6O9R - chains A and B of the 60 polymer chains in the assembly; structure by electron microscopy, 2.75 A resolution.

Chain A (and B):
Name: Capsid protein VP1
From: Adeno-associated virus
Notes: chain B of this document is another copy of the same molecule, construct and numbering; everything in this record applies to it too
UniProt: Q6JC62 (Q6JC62_9VIRU); residues 219-738 here = UniProt positions 219-738
Sequence (520 residues; row label = number of the first residue in the row):
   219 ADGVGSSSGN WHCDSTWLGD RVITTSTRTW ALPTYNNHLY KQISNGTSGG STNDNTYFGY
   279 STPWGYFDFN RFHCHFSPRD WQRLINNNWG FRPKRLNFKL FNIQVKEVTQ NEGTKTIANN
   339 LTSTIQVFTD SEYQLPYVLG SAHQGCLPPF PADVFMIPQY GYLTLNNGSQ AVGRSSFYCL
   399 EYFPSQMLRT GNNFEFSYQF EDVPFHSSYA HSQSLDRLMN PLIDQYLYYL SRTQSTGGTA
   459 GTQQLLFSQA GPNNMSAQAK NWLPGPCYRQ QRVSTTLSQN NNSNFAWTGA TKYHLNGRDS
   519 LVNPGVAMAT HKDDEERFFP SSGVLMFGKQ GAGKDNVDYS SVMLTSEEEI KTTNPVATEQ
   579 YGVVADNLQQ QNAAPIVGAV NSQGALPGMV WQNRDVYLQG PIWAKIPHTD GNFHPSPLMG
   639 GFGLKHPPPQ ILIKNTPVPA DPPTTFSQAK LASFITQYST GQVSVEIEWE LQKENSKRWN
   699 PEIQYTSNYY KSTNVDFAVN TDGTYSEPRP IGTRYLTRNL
Sequence notes: conflict L365 (Pro in Q6JC62), L406 (Arg in Q6JC62), D720 (Glu in Q6JC62)
From the paper describing this entry:
  - conformationally variable residues (side-chain flip): H230
  - specificity-determining residues: S269, A468, N472, A475 (proposed by the authors, not directly observed)

Interface between chain A and chain B:
Pairs across the interface - 114 pairs, chain A then chain B:
  D220(A) with S224(B)
  V222(A) with G223(B)
  L257(A) with D720(B)
  Y258(A) with F368(B), hydrophobic; A370(B), hydrophobic; V717(B), hydrophobic; G721(B)
  K259(A) with N718(B); T719(B)
  Q260(A) with T711(B), hydrogen bond (side chain-backbone); N712(B); V717(B); N718(B), hydrogen bond (backbone-backbone); T719(B)
  F276(A) with V713(B), hydrophobic
  Y278(A) with V713(B); A716(B); V717(B), hydrophobic
  N329(A) with T332(B), hydrogen bond
  N338(A) with K324(B); N337(B), hydrogen bond
  L339(A) with V222(B); N337(B)
  T340(A) with Q322(B), hydrogen bond (backbone-side chain); N337(B), hydrogen bond; L339(B); T408(B)
  S341(A) with Q322(B)
  Q344(A) with W229(B)
  N385(A) with K709(B)
  Q388(A) with K709(B); S710(B); T711(B)
  A389(A) with K709(B); S710(B), hydrogen bond (backbone-backbone); V713(B), hydrophobic
  G391(A) with S705(B); N706(B); Y707(B), hydrogen bond (backbone-backbone)
  R392(A) with Y707(B)
  S393(A) with V713(B)
  F395(A) with F368(B), hydrophobic; A716(B), hydrophobic; V717(B), hydrophobic
  C397(A) with F368(B), hydrophobic; P369(B)
  E399(A) with W229(B), hydrogen bond (backbone-side chain); C231(B), hydrogen bond (backbone-side chain); P369(B); A370(B)
  Y400(A) with C231(B); D232(B); S233(B), hydrogen bond; S295(B); D298(B), hydrogen bond
  F401(A) with W229(B); C231(B)
  P402(A) with W229(B); H230(B); C231(B); D232(B)
  S403(A) with N228(B); W229(B), hydrogen bond (backbone-backbone)
  Q404(A) with N228(B)
  M405(A) with S225(B), hydrogen bond (backbone-side chain); G227(B); N228(B), hydrogen bond (backbone-side chain); W229(B); N320(B), hydrogen bond; Q680(B)
  R407(A) with G221(B); V222(B), hydrogen bond (side chain-backbone); G223(B); S224(B); S225(B); N320(B); I321(B); T408(B), hydrogen bond (side chain-backbone)
  T408(A) with G223(B)
  G409(A) with G223(B), hydrogen bond (backbone-backbone)
  N410(A) with G223(B); S224(B), hydrogen bond; S225(B), hydrogen bond (side chain-backbone)
  T654(A) with Q680(B)
  P655(A) with T247(B)
  V656(A) with K324(B)
  P657(A) with V372(B), hydrophobic; Y676(B), hydrogen bond (backbone-side chain); T678(B)
  A658(A) with Y676(B)
  D659(A) with V326(B); K333(B), salt bridge; Y676(B)
  P660(A) with P251(B), hydrophobic; Y676(B)
  P661(A) with P251(B); M374(B)
  T662(A) with T252(B); Y253(B)
  T663(A) with M374(B)
  F664(A) with G363(B); M374(B); P376(B), hydrophobic
  S665(A) with M374(B)
  Q666(A) with Q362(B), hydrogen bond
  K668(A) with D371(B), salt bridge; V372(B); G721(B), hydrogen bond (side chain-backbone)
  L669(A) with A249(B), hydrophobic; V372(B), hydrogen bond (backbone-backbone); F373(B); M374(B)
  F672(A) with V372(B), hydrophobic
  I673(A) with K324(B)
Other interface residues (no listed pair), chain A (54 interface residues in all): E325, T342, V390, L406
Other interface residues (no listed pair), chain B (62 interface residues in all): F319, I335, I375, Y708, F715, T722

In short:
The interface between chain A and chain B involves 54 residues on one side and 62 on the other; the contacts
include 25 hydrogen bonds and 2 salt bridges. Among the polar pairs are D659(A)-K333(B), K668(A)-D371(B) and
Q260(A)-T711(B). The paper reports specificity determinants S269(A), A468(A) and N472(A) among others;
conformational variability at H230(A).
Chain A and chain B are both Capsid protein VP1 (Adeno-associated virus); the structure, The capsid structure
of empty AAVrh.10 particles, was determined by electron microscopy together with 6V10, 6V12, 6V1G, 6V1T and
6V1Z from the same study.
